Entry 5TMC (X-ray diffraction, 2.71 A resolution); this record covers chains C and F of the 7 polymer chains in the assembly.

[Chain C]
Protein: DNA-directed RNA polymerase subunit beta
From: Thermus thermophilus
Notes: EC 2.7.7.6
Reference sequence: Q8RQE9 (RPOB_THET8); residue numbers follow UniProt; this construct covers 1-1119
Amino-acid sequence (1119 residues; each row starts with the number of its first residue):
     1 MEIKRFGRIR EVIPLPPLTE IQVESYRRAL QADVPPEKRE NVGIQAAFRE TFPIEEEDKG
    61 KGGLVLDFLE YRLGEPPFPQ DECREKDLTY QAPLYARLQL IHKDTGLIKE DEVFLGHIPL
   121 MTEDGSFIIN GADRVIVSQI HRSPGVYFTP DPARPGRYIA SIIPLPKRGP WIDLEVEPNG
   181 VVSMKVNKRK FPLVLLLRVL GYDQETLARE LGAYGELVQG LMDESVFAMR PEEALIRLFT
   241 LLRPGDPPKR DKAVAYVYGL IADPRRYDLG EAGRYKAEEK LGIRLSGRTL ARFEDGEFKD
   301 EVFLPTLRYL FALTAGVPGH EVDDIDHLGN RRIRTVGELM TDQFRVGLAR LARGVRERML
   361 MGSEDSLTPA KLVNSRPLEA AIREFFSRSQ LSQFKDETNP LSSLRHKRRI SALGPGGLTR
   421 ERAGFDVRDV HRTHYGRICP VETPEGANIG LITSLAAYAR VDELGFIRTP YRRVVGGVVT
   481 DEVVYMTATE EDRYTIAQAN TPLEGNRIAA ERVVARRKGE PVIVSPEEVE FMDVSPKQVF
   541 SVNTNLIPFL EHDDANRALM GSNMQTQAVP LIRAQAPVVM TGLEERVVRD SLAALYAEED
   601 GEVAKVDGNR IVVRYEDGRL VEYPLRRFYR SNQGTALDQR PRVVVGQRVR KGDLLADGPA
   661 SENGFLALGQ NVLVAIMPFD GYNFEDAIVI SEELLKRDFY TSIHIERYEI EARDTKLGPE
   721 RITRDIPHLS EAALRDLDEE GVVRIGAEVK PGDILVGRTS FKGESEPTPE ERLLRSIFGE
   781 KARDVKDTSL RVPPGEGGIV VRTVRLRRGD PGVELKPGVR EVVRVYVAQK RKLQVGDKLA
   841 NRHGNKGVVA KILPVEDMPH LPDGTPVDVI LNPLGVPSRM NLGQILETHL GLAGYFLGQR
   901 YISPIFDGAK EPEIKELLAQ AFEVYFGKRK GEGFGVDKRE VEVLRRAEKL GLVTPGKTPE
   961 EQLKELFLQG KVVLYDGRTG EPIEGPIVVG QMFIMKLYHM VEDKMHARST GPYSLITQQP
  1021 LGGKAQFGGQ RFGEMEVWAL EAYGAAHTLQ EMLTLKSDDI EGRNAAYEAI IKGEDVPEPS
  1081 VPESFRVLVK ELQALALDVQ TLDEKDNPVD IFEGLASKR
Ion coordination: Mg2+: P793, P794, G795, E796
Residues lining bound ligands: guanosine-5',3'-tetraphosphate: R557, S878, R879

[Chain F]
Protein: RNA polymerase sigma factor SigA
From: Thermus thermophilus
Reference sequence: Q72L95 (SIGA_THET2); residues 1-423 here = UniProt positions 1-423
Amino-acid sequence (423 residues; row label = number of the first residue in the row):
     1 MKKSKRKNAQ AQEAQETEVL VQEEAEELPE FPEGEPDPDL EDPDLALEDD LLDLPEEGEG
    61 LDLEEEEEDL PIPKISTSDP VRQYLHEIGQ VPLLTLEEEV ELARKVEEGM EAIKKLSEIT
   121 GLDPDLIREV VRAKILGSAR VRHIPGLKET LDPKTVEEID QKLKSLPKEH KRYLHIAREG
   181 EAARQHLIEA NLRLVVSIAK KYTGRGLSFL DLIQEGNQGL IRAVEKFEYK RRFKFSTYAT
   241 WWIRQAINRA IADQARTIRI PVHMVETINK LSRTARQLQQ ELGREPTYEE IAEAMGPGWD
   301 AKRVEETLKI AQEPVSLETP IGDEKDSFYG DFIPDEHLPS PVDAATQSLL SEELEKALSK
   361 LSEREAMVLK LRKGLIDGRE HTLEEVGAFF GVTRERIRQI ENKALRKLKY HESRTRKLRD
   421 FLD
Unresolved in the structure: 1-72
UniProt features mapped onto this chain:
  - DNA-binding region: L383 to N402 (H-T-H motif)
  - region: S78 to I113 (Sigma-70 factor domain-1)
  - motif: D211 to Q214 (Interaction with polymerase core subunit RpoC)

[How chain C and chain F interact]
Residue-residue contacts - 61 pairs, chain C then chain F:
  P244(C) with R82(F)
  K371(C) with Q280(F)
  N374(C) with Q279(F)
  S375(C) with Q279(F), hydrogen bond; E285(F)
  R376(C) with A275(F); R276(F); Q279(F)
  E379(C) with E285(F)
  P727(C) with D423(F)
  H728(C) with D423(F)
  L729(C) with L422(F), hydrophobic; D423(F)
  K762(C) with E336(F)
  P769(C) with K373(F); I376(F), hydrophobic
  E770(C) with L350(F); S351(F), hydrogen bond; L354(F)
  R772(C) with R372(F), hydrogen bond (side chain-backbone); K373(F), hydrogen bond (backbone-side chain); G378(F), hydrogen bond (side chain-backbone)
  L773(C) with L354(F), hydrophobic; L358(F), hydrophobic
  L774(C) with L418(F), hydrophobic; L422(F), hydrophobic
  R775(C) with L422(F)
  S776(C) with K373(F); L405(F)
  I777(C) with L408(F); K409(F); E412(F)
  F778(C) with E412(F); L418(F); R419(F); L422(F), hydrophobic
  E780(C) with K373(F), salt bridge
  G818(C) with E305(F); K309(F)
  Y1013(C) with P334(F); D335(F), hydrogen bond (backbone-backbone); P341(F)
  S1014(C) with D331(F); I333(F), hydrogen bond (side chain-backbone)
  L1015(C) with I333(F), hydrogen bond (backbone-backbone); P334(F); D335(F)
  Q1018(C) with D335(F), hydrogen bond; L338(F)
  L1021(C) with D331(F); F332(F); P334(F)
  I1060(C) with L338(F), hydrophobic
  R1063(C) with P341(F)
  N1064(C) with S340(F); P341(F); A344(F)
  Y1067(C) with P341(F); V342(F)
  E1068(C) with A345(F); S348(F)
Interface residues without a listed pair, chain C (37 interface residues in all): L115, A370, L372, Q390, T1010, I1016
Interface residues without a listed pair, chain F (44 interface residues in all): L317, E324, G330, P339, L369, D377, F421

[Overview]
37 residues of chain C face 44 of chain F across their interface, with 9 hydrogen bonds and 1 salt bridge.
Among the polar pairs are E780(C)-K373(F), S375(C)-Q279(F) and E770(C)-S351(F). Chain C binds
guanosine-5',3'-tetraphosphate. P793(C), P794(C), G795(C) and E796(C) form the Mg2+ site.
Here chain C is DNA-directed RNA polymerase subunit beta and chain F is RNA polymerase sigma factor SigA, both
from Thermus thermophilus. Entry 5TMC (Re-refinement of Thermus thermopiles DNA-directed RNA polymerase
structure) was determined by X-ray diffraction together with 5TMF from the same study.
